Entry 8OQX (X-ray diffraction, 2.12 A resolution); this record covers chains A and B.

# Chain A (and B)
Name: ATPase
Organism: Tannerella forsythia
Notes: chain B of this document is another copy of the same molecule, construct and numbering; everything in this record applies to it too
Reference sequence: G8UQH9 (G8UQH9_TANFA); numbering as in UniProt (aligned over 1-283)
Chain sequence (283 residues; row label = number of the first residue in the row):
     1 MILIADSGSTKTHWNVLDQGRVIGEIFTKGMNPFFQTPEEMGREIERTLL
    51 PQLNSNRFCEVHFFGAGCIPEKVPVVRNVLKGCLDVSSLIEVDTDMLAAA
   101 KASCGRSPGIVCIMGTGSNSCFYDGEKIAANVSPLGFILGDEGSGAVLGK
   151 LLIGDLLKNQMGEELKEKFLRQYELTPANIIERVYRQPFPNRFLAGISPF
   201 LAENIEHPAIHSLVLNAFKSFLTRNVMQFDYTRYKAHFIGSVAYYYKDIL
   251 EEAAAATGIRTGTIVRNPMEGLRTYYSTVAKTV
Sequence notes: conflict Gln-19 (Arg in G8UQH9), Arg-21 (Gln in G8UQH9), Ile-23 (Val in G8UQH9), Val-75 (Ile in G8UQH9), Ala-129 (Thr in G8UQH9), Lys-281 (Glu in G8UQH9)
Metal / ion sites: Mg2+: Glu-25 (together with AMP-PCP)
Residues lining bound ligands:
  - AMP-PCP (ACP; phosphomethylphosphonic acid adenylate ester): Gly-8, Ser-9, Thr-10, Lys-11, Asp-95, Ile-113, Gly-115, Thr-116, Gly-117, Gly-145, Ala-195, Gly-196, Ser-198, Pro-199, Ala-202, Gly-240, Ser-241, Val-242, Tyr-245, Tyr-246, Arg-266
  - tris(hydroxyethyl)aminomethane (TAM): Ser-9, Thr-116, Gly-117, Pro-134, Leu-135, Gly-136, Phe-137, Asp-141, Asn-191
Reported in the primary citation:
  - binding site for AMP-PCP: Gly-8, Ser-9, Thr-10, Lys-11, Ile-113, Gly-115, Thr-116, Gly-117, Gly-145, Ala-195, Gly-196, Ser-198, Pro-199, Ala-202, Ser-241, Val-242, Tyr-245

# How chain A and chain B interact
Contacting residue pairs (45; chain A residue first):
  Ser-133(A) / Lys-158(B)
  Pro-134(A) / Lys-158(B)  hydrogen bond (backbone-side chain)
  Leu-135(A) / Leu-157(B)  hydrophobic
  Leu-135(A) / Lys-158(B)
  Leu-135(A) / Ile-181(B)
  Leu-135(A) / Tyr-185(B)  hydrogen bond (backbone-side chain)
  Gly-136(A) / Tyr-185(B)  hydrogen bond (backbone-side chain)
  Phe-137(A) / Tyr-185(B)  hydrogen bond (backbone-side chain)
  Ile-138(A) / Ile-138(B)  hydrophobic
  Ile-138(A) / Lys-150(B)
  Ile-138(A) / Tyr-185(B)  hydrogen bond (backbone-side chain)
  Leu-139(A) / Lys-150(B)
  Leu-139(A) / Gly-154(B)
  Leu-139(A) / Val-184(B)  hydrophobic
  Leu-139(A) / Tyr-185(B)  hydrogen bond (backbone-side chain)
  Asp-141(A) / Lys-158(B)
  Glu-142(A) / Lys-158(B)  salt bridge
  Lys-150(A) / Ile-138(B)
  Lys-150(A) / Leu-139(B)
  Ile-153(A) / Leu-139(B)  hydrophobic
  Gly-154(A) / Leu-139(B)
  Gly-154(A) / Arg-224(B)  hydrogen bond (backbone-side chain)
  Asp-155(A) / Arg-224(B)  salt bridge
  Leu-157(A) / Leu-135(B)  hydrophobic
  Lys-158(A) / Val-132(B)
  Lys-158(A) / Ser-133(B)
  Lys-158(A) / Pro-134(B)  hydrogen bond (side chain-backbone)
  Lys-158(A) / Leu-135(B)
  Lys-158(A) / Glu-142(B)  salt bridge
  Lys-158(A) / Asn-225(B)  hydrogen bond
  Lys-158(A) / Gln-228(B)  hydrogen bond (backbone-side chain)
  Asn-159(A) / Gln-228(B)  hydrogen bond
  Gln-160(A) / Arg-224(B)
  Ile-181(A) / Leu-139(B)  hydrophobic
  Tyr-185(A) / Leu-135(B)  hydrogen bond (side chain-backbone)
  Tyr-185(A) / Gly-136(B)  hydrogen bond (side chain-backbone)
  Tyr-185(A) / Phe-137(B)  hydrogen bond (side chain-backbone)
  Tyr-185(A) / Ile-138(B)  hydrogen bond (side chain-backbone)
  Tyr-185(A) / Leu-139(B)  hydrogen bond (side chain-backbone)
  Arg-224(A) / Gly-154(B)
  Arg-224(A) / Asp-155(B)  salt bridge
  Arg-224(A) / Gln-160(B)
  Asn-225(A) / Lys-158(B)  hydrogen bond
  Gln-228(A) / Lys-158(B)  hydrogen bond (side chain-backbone)
  Gln-228(A) / Asn-159(B)
Interface residues without a listed pair, chain A (28 interface residues in all): Val-132, Gly-140, Ile-180, Val-184, Leu-194, Thr-223
Interface residues without a listed pair, chain B (28 interface residues in all): Gly-140, Asp-141, Ile-153, Ile-180, Leu-194, Thr-223

# Summary
Chain A and chain B each contribute 28 residues to their interface; the contacts include 18 hydrogen bonds and
4 salt bridges. Polar pairs include Glu-142(A)/Lys-158(B), Asp-155(A)/Arg-224(B) and Pro-134(A)/Lys-158(B).
Bound to chain A: AMP-PCP and tris(hydroxyethyl)aminomethane. The paper reports a binding site for AMP-PCP at
Gly-8(A), Ser-9(A) and Thr-10(A) among others.
Chain A and chain B are both ATPase (Tannerella forsythia); the structure, Crystal structure of Tannerella
forsythia MurNAc kinase MurK with a phosphate analogue, was determined by X-ray diffraction, deposited
together with 8OQK, 8OQW and 8OW7.
